8JH3 - chains A and P of the 23 polymer chains in the assembly; structure by electron microscopy, 3.70 A resolution.

== Chain A ==
Molecule: DNA-directed RNA polymerase subunit
From: Komagataella phaffii
Notes: EC 2.7.7.6
UniProt: C4R4Y0 (C4R4Y0_KOMPG); numbering as in UniProt (aligned over 1-1743)
Chain sequence (1743 residues; row label = number of the first residue in the row):
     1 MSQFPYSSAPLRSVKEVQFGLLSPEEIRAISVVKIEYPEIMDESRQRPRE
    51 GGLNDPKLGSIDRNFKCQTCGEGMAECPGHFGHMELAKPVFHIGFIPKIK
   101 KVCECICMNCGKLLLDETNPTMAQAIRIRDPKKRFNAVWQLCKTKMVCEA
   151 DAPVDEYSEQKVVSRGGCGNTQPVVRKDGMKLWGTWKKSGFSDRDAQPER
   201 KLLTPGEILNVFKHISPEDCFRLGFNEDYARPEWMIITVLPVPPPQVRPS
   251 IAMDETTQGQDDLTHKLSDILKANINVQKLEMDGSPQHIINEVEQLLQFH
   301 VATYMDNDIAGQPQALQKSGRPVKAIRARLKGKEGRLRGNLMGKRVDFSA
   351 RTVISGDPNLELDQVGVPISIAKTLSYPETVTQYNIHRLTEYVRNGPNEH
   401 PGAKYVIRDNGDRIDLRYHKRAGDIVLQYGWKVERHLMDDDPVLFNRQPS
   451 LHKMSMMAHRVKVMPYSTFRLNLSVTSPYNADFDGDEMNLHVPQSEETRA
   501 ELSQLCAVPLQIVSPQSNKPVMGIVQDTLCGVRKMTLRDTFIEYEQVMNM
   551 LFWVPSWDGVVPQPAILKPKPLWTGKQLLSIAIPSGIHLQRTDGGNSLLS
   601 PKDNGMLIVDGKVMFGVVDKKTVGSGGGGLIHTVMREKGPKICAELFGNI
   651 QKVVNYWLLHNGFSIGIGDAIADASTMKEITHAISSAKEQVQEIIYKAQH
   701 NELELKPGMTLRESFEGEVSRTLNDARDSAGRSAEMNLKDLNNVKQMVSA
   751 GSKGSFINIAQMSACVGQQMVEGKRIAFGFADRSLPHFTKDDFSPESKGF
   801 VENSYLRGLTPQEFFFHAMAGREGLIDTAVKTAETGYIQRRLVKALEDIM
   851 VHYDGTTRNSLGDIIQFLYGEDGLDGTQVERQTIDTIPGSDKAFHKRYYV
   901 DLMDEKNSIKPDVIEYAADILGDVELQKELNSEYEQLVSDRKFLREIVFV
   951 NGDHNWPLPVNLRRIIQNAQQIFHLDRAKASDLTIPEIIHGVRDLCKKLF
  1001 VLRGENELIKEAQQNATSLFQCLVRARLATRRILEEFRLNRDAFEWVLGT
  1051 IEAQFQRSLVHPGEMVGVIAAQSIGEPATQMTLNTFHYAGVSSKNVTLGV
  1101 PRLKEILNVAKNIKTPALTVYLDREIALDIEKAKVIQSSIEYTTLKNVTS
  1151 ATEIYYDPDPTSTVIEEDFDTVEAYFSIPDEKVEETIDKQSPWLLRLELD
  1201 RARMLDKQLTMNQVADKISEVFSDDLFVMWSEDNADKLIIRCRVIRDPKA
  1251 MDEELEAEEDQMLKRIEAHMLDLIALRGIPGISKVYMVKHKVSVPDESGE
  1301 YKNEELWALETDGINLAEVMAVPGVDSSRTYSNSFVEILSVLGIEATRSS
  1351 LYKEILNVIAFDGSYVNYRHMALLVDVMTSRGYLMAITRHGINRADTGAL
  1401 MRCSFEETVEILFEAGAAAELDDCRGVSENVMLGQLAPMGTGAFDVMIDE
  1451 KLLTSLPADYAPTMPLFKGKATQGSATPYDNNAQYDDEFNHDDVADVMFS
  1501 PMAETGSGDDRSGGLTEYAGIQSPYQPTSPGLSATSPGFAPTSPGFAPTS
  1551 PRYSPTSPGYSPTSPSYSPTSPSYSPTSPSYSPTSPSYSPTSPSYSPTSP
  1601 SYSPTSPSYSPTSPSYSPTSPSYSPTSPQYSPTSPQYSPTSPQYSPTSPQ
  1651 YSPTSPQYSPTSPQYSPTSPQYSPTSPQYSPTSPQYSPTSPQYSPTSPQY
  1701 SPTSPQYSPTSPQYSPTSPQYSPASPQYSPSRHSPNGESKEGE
Unresolved in the structure: 1, 154-160, 190-195, 1082-1094, 1178-1189, 1246-1257, 1464-1743
Ion coordination: Zn2+ site 1: Cys67, Cys70, Cys77, His80; Zn2+ site 2: Cys107, Cys110, Cys148, Cys168; Mg2+: Asp482, Asp484, Asp486 (shared with G10(P) of chain P)

== Chain P ==
Molecule: 13-nt RNA strand
Sequence (13 nucleotides; row label = number of the first residue in the row; numbers below 1 keep their minus sign (G-2 is residue -2)):
    -2 GGUGUCUUGGGUG
Ion coordination: Mg2+: G10 (shared with Asp482(A), Asp484(A), Asp486(A) of chain A)

== Chain A / chain P interface ==
Pairs across the interface (13):
  Arg63(A) with G-2(P), sugar contact; G-1(P), base contact
  Ile251(A) with G1(P), sugar contact; U2(P), sugar contact
  Ala252(A) with G1(P), base contact
  Met253(A) with G1(P), base contact
  Tyr418(A) with G-2(P), phosphate contact
  Arg447(A) with G10(P), hydrogen bond to the sugar
  Gln448(A) with G10(P), hydrogen bond to the base
  Pro449(A) with G10(P), base contact
  Asp484(A) with G10(P), phosphate contact
  Gly485(A) with G10(P), sugar contact
  Asp486(A) with G10(P), hydrogen bond to the sugar
Also at the interface, not in a pair above, chain A (13 interface residues in all): Arg321, Asp482
Also at the interface, not in a pair above, chain P (8 interface residues in all): C3, U4, U9

== Overview ==
13 residues of chain A and 8 residues of chain P are in contact; the contacts include 3 hydrogen bonds. Among
the polar pairs are Gln448(A)-G10(P), Arg447(A)-G10(P) and Asp486(A)-G10(P). Cys67(A), Cys70(A), Cys77(A) and
His80(A) form the Zn2+ site 1.
Chain A is DNA-directed RNA polymerase subunit (Komagataella phaffii) and chain P is a 13-nt RNA strand; the
structure, RNA polymerase II elongation complex containing 40 bp upstream DNA loop, stalled at SHL(-1) of the
..., was determined by electron microscopy together with 8JH2 and 8JH4 from the same study.
